5MHN - chains A and H; structure by X-ray diffraction, 2.48 A resolution.

[Chain A]
Molecule: Coagulation factor XIII A chain
Source organism: Homo sapiens
Notes: EC 2.3.2.13
Reference sequence: P00488 (F13A_HUMAN); residues 1-731 here correspond to UniProt positions 2-732 (UniProt number = residue number + 1)
Amino-acid sequence (738 residues; numbered -6 to 731; the number before each row is that of its first residue; numbers below 1 keep their minus sign (Met-6 is residue -6)):
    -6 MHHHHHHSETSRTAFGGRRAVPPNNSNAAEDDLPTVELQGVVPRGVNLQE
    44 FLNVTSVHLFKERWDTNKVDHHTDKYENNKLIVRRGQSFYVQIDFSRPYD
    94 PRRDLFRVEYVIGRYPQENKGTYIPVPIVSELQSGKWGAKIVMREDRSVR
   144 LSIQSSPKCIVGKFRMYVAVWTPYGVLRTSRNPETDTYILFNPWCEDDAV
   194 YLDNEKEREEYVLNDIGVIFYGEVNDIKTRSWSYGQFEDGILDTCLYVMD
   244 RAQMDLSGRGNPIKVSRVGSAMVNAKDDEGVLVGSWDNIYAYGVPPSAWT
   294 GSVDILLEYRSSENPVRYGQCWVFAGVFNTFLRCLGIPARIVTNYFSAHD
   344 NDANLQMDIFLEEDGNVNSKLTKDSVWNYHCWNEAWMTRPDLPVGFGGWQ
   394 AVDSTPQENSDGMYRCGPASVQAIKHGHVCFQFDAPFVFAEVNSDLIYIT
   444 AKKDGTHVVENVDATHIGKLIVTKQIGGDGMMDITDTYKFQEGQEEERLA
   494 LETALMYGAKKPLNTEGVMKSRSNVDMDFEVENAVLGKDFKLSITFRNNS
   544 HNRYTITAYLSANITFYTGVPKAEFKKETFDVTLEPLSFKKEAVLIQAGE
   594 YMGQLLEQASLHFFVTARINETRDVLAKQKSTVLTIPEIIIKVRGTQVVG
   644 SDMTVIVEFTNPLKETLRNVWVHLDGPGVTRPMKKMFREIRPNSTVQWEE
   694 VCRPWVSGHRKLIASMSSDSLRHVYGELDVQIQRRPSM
Not modelled in the structure: -6 to 14, 355-359, 447-450, 502-515, 726-731
Differences from the reference sequence: initiating methionine (-6); expression tag (-5 to 0); engineered mutation Ile649 (Thr650 in P00488), Glu651 (Gln652 in P00488)
Ion coordination: Ca2+ site 1: Ala264, Asn267, Lys269; Ca2+ site 2: Asp343, Asp345, Asn347, Gln349, Asp351, Asp367; Ca2+ site 3: Asn436, Ala457, Glu485, Glu490
Swiss-Prot annotation at these positions:
  - active site: Cys314, His373, Asp396
  - binding site (Ca(2+)): Asn436, Asp438, Glu485, Glu490
  - site: Arg37, Gly38 (Cleavage)
  - modified residue: Ser1 (N-acetylserine)
  - glycosylation: Asn613 (N-linked (GlcNAc...) asparagine)

[Chain H]
Molecule: inhibitor ZED2360
Amino-acid sequence (8 residues; each row starts with the number of its first residue):
     1 XXLILPWP
Modified / non-standard residues: 7NF (2-ethoxycarbonyl-1,3-thiazole-4-carboxylic acid) at position 1; 1TX ((2S)-2-amino-7-methoxy-7-oxoheptanoic acid) at position 2

[How chain A and chain H interact]
Contacting residue pairs (29; chain A residue first):
  Tyr214(A) - 7NF_1(H)
  Arg223(A) - 7NF_1(H)
  Trp279(A) - 1TX_2(H)
  Gln313(A) - 1TX_2(H)
  Cys314(A) - 1TX_2(H)  covalent bond
  Trp315(A) - 7NF_1(H)
  Phe339(A) - Leu5(H)  hydrophobic
  Met350(A) - Trp7(H)  hydrophobic
  Ile352(A) - Trp7(H)  hydrophobic
  Thr365(A) - Trp7(H)
  Asp367(A) - Trp7(H)  hydrogen bond (backbone-side chain)
  Ser368(A) - Ile4(H)
  Ser368(A) - Trp7(H)
  Val369(A) - Ile4(H)
  Val369(A) - Leu5(H)  hydrogen bond (backbone-backbone)
  Val369(A) - Trp7(H)  hydrophobic
  Trp370(A) - 1TX_2(H)
  Trp370(A) - Leu3(H)
  Trp370(A) - Ile4(H)  hydrophobic
  Asn371(A) - 7NF_1(H)
  Asn371(A) - 1TX_2(H)
  Asn371(A) - Leu3(H)  hydrogen bond (side chain-backbone)
  Asn371(A) - Leu5(H)
  Tyr372(A) - 7NF_1(H)
  Tyr372(A) - 1TX_2(H)  hydrogen bond (side chain-backbone)
  His373(A) - 1TX_2(H)
  Thr398(A) - 1TX_2(H)
  Leu439(A) - Trp7(H)  hydrophobic
  Tyr441(A) - Pro8(H)
Also at the interface, not in a pair above, chain A (22 interface residues in all): Gln400, His459

[Overview]
22 residues of chain A face 7 of chain H across their interface, with 1 covalent bond and 4 hydrogen bonds.
Polar pairs include Asp367(A)-Trp7(H), Asn371(A)-Leu3(H) and Tyr372(A)-1TX_2(H). UniProt lists 3 active-site
residues and 4 Ca2+-binding residues on chain A.
Chain A is Coagulation factor XIII A chain (Homo sapiens) and chain H is inhibitor ZED2360; the structure,
FXIIIa in complex with the inhibitor ZED2360, was determined by X-ray diffraction.
